Entry 8C87 (X-ray diffraction, 2.45 A resolution); this record covers chains H and M of the 3 polymer chains in the assembly.

== Chain H ==
Name: Reaction center protein H chain
Source organism: Cereibacter sphaeroides 2.4.1
UniProt: P0C0Y7 (RCEH_CERSP); residue numbers follow UniProt; this construct covers 10-260
Sequence (251 residues; numbered 10 to 260; the number before each row is that of its first residue):
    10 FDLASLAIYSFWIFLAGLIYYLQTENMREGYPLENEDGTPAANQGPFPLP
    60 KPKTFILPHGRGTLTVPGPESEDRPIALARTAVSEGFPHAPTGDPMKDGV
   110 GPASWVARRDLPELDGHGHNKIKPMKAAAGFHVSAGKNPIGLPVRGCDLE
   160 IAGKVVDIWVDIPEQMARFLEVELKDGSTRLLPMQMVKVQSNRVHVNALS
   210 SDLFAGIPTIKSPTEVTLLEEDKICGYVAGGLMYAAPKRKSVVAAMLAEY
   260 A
Unresolved in the structure: 250-260

== Chain M ==
Name: Reaction center protein M chain
Source organism: Cereibacter sphaeroides 2.4.1
UniProt: P0C0Y9 (RCEM_CERSP); residues 1-303 here correspond to UniProt positions 2-304 (UniProt number = residue number + 1)
Sequence (303 residues; each row starts with the number of its first residue):
     1 AEYQNIFTQVQVRGPADLGMTEDVNLANRSGVGPFSTLLGWFGNAQLGPI
    51 YLGSLGVLSLFSGLMWFFTIGIWFWYQAGWNPAVFLRDLFFFSLEPPAPE
   101 YGLSFAAPLKEGGLWLIASFFMFVAVWSWWGRTYLRAQALGMGKHTAWAF
   151 LSAIWLWMVLGFIRPILMGSWSEAVPYGIFSHLDWTNNFSLVHGNLFYNP
   201 FHGLSIAFLYGSALLFAMHGATILAVSRFGGERELEQIADRGTAAERAAL
   251 FWRWTMGFNATMEGIHRWAIWMAVLVTLTGGIGILLSGTVVDNWYVWGQN
   301 HGM
Unresolved in the structure: 303
Differences from the reference sequence: engineered mutation T8 (Ser9 in P0C0Y9)
Metal / ion sites: Fe ion: H219, E234, H266 (shared with 2 residues of chain L)
Ligand contacts:
  - bacteriochlorophyll a (BCL), molecule 1: W66, F67, L89, M122, W157, L160, V175, I179, H182, L183, W185, T186
  - bacteriochlorophyll a (BCL), molecule 2: W66, M122, V126, A153, I154, L156, W157, L160, W185, T186, N187, F189, S190, N195, L196, F197, H202, S205, I206, L209, Y210, V276, T277, G280, G281, I284
  - bacteriochlorophyll a (BCL), molecule 3: T186, F197, Y210
  - bacteriochlorophyll a (BCL), molecule 4: F197, G203, I206, A207, Y210, G211, L214
  - bacteriopheophytin a (BPH), molecule 1: S59, L60, G63, L64, W66, F67, A125, V126, W129, T133, T146, A149, F150, A153, A273, V274, T277
  - bacteriopheophytin a (BPH), molecule 2: Y210, A213, L214, A217, M218, W252, T255, M256
  - speroidenone (SPN): W66, F67, F68, I70, G71, F74, W75, F85, L89, F105, W115, L116, S119, F120, M122, F123, W157, M158, L160, G161, F162, W171, V175, P176, Y177, G178, I179, H182
  - ubiquinone-10 (U10): L214, L215, M218, H219, T222, I223, A245, A248, A249, W252, M256, F258, N259, A260, T261, M262, I265, W268, M272
Swiss-Prot annotation at these positions:
  - binding site ((7R,8Z)-bacteriochlorophyll b): H182, H202
  - binding site (Fe cation): H219, E234, H266
  - binding site (a ubiquinone): W252

== How chain H and chain M interact ==
Pairs across the interface (115):
  F10(H) with H301(M), hydrogen bond (backbone-side chain)
  D11(H) with V290(M); W297(M)
  L12(H) with V290(M), hydrophobic
  A13(H) with L286(M), hydrophobic; V291(M), hydrophobic; W297(M), hydrophobic
  S14(H) with W297(M)
  A16(H) with F201(M)
  I17(H) with F201(M), hydrophobic; L204(M), hydrophobic
  F20(H) with F201(M), hydrophobic; L204(M), hydrophobic; L278(M), hydrophobic; T279(M)
  W21(H) with L204(M), hydrophobic
  F23(H) with W271(M), hydrophobic
  L27(H) with W271(M), hydrophobic; L275(M), hydrophobic
  Y30(H) with R267(M), hydrogen bond
  L31(H) with R267(M); W268(M)
  Q32(H) with F258(M)
  E34(H) with R267(M), salt bridge
  N35(H) with N259(M); A260(M); T261(M), hydrogen bond (side chain-backbone); G264(M); I265(M), hydrogen bond (side chain-backbone); W268(M)
  E38(H) with R241(M), salt bridge; T261(M)
  Y40(H) with R253(M), hydrogen bond
  L42(H) with R253(M)
  K62(H) with E263(M), salt bridge
  F64(H) with I238(M), hydrophobic; E263(M)
  L73(H) with I238(M); A239(M)
  P111(H) with R247(M), hydrogen bond (backbone-side chain)
  A112(H) with R247(M)
  S113(H) with T243(M); R247(M), hydrogen bond (backbone-side chain)
  V115(H) with R241(M); G242(M); T243(M); E246(M)
  R117(H) with E236(M), hydrogen bond (side chain-backbone); Q237(M); D240(M), hydrogen bond (side chain-backbone); R241(M); G242(M)
  R118(H) with D240(M), hydrogen bond (backbone-side chain)
  E122(H) with R233(M), salt bridge; E236(M)
  G125(H) with M20(M)
  H126(H) with M20(M)
  I131(H) with R233(M)
  A138(H) with P15(M)
  G139(H) with R13(M); G14(M)
  F140(H) with R13(M); G14(M)
  H141(H) with V12(M); R13(M), hydrogen bond (side chain-backbone)
  V142(H) with V10(M), hydrophobic; Q11(M)
  S143(H) with Q11(M), hydrogen bond (backbone-backbone); V12(M), hydrogen bond (side chain-backbone); R13(M)
  A144(H) with V10(M); Q11(M), hydrogen bond (backbone-backbone); T37(M)
  G145(H) with Q9(M); W41(M)
  K146(H) with V10(M)
  V169(H) with V12(M), hydrophobic
  E173(H) with N44(M)
  Q174(H) with V12(M); R13(M); G14(M), hydrogen bond (side chain-backbone); P15(M), hydrogen bond (side chain-backbone); F35(M)
  M175(H) with V12(M); E232(M)
  A176(H) with V10(M); V12(M)
  R177(H) with E232(M), salt bridge; R233(M)
  M193(H) with Q9(M)
  Q194(H) with Y3(M); N5(M); S227(M); R228(M)
  M195(H) with R228(M), hydrogen bond
  V196(H) with Y3(M); Q9(M), hydrogen bond (backbone-side chain)
  K197(H) with A1(M); Y3(M); Q9(M)
  V198(H) with Q9(M), hydrogen bond (backbone-side chain)
  N206(H) with E2(M)
  L227(H) with R233(M); E236(M)
  E230(H) with R233(M), salt bridge
  D231(H) with G242(M); T243(M), hydrogen bond (side chain-backbone)
  C234(H) with R228(M); F229(M), hydrophobic
  G235(H) with F229(M); R247(M)
  A238(H) with R228(M); F229(M), hydrophobic
  L241(H) with E2(M); R228(M)
Interface residues without a listed pair, chain H (78 interface residues in all): L24, I28, M36, R37, L66, R70, E79, E81, G110, W114, K130, M134, P148, I167, D170, P172, P192
Interface residues without a listed pair, chain M (58 interface residues in all): D17, G19, P200, F208, G230, W294

== Overview ==
78 residues of chain H and 58 residues of chain M are in contact; the contacts include 20 hydrogen bonds and 6
salt bridges. Polar pairs include E34(H)-R267(M), E38(H)-R241(M) and K62(H)-E263(M). Chain M binds 4 copies of
bacteriochlorophyll a, bacteriopheophytin a, ubiquinone-10 and speroidenone.
Chain H is Reaction center protein H chain and chain M is Reaction center protein M chain, both from
Cereibacter sphaeroides 2.4.1; the structure, Double mutant A(L172)C/L(L246)C structure of Photosynthetic
Reaction Center From Cereibacter sphaeroides strain RV, was determined by X-ray diffraction (same publication
as 8C5X, 8C6K, 8C7C and 8C88).
